6TPS - chains A and E of the 22 polymer chains in the assembly; structure by electron microscopy, 3.54 A resolution.

== Chain A ==
Molecule: DNA-directed RNA polymerase I subunit RPA190
From: Saccharomyces cerevisiae
Notes: EC 2.7.7.6
UniProtKB: P10964 (RPA1_YEAST); residue numbers follow UniProt; this construct covers 1-1664
Amino-acid sequence (1664 residues; each row starts with the number of its first residue):
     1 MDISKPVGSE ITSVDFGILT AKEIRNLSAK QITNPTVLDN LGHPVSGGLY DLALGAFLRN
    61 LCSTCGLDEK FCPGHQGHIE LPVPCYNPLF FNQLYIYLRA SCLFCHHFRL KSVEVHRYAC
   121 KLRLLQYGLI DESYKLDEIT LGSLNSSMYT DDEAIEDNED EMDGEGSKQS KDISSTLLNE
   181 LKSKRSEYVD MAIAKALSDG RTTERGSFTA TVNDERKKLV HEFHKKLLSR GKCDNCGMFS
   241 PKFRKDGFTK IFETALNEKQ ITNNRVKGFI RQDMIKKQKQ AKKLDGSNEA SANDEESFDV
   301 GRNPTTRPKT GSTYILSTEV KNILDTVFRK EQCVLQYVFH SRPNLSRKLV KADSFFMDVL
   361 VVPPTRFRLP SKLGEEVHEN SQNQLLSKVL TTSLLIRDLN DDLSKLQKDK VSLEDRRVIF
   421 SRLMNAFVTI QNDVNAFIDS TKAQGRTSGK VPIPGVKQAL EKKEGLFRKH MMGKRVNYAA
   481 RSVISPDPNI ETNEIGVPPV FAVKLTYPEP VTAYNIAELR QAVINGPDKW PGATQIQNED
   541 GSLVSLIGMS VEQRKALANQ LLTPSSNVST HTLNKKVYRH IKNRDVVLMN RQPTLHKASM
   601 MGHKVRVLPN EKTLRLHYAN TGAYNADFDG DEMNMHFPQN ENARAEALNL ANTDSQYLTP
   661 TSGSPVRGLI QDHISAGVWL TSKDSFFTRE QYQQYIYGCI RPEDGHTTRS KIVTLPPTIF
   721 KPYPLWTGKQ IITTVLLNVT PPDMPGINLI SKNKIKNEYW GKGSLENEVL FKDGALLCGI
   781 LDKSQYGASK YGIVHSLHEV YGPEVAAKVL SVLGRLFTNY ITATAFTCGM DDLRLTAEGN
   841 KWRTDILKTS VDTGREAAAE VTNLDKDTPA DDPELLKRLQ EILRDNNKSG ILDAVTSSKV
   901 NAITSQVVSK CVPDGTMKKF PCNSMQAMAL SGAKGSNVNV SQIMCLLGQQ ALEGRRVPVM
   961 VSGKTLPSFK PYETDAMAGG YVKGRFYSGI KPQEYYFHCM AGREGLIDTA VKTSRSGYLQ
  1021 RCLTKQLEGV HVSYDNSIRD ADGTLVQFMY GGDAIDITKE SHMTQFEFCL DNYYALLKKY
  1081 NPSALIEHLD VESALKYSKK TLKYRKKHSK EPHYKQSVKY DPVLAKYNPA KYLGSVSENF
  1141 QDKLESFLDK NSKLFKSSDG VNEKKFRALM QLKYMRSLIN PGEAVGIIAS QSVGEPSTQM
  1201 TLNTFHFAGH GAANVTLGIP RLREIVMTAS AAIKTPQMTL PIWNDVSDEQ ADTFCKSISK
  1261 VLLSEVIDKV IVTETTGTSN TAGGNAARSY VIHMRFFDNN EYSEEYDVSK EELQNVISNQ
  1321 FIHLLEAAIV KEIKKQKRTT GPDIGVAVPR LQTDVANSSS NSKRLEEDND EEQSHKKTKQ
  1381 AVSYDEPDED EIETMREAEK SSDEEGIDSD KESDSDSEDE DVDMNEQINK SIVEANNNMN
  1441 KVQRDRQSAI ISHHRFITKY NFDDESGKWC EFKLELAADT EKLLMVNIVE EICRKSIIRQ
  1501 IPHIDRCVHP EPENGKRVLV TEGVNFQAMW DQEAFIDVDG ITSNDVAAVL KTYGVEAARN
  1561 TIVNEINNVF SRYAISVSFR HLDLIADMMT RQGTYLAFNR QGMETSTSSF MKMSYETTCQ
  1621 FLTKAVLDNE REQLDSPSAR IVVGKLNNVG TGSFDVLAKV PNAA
Not modelled in the structure: 142-173, 274-311, 1206-1212, 1277-1285, 1339-1439, 1663-1664
Swiss-Prot annotation at these positions:
  - region: P992 to E1004 (Bridging helix)
  - binding site (Zn(2+)): C62, C65, C72, H75, C102, C105, C233, C236
  - binding site (Mg(2+)): D627, D629, D631
  - modified residue (Phosphoserine): S889, S1636
Bound ions: Zn2+: C62, C65, C72; Mg2+: D627, D629, D631
Reported in the primary citation:
  - conformationally variable residues (side-chain flip): K462, D629
  - Mg2+ coordination: D627, D629, D631

== Chain E ==
Molecule: DNA-directed RNA polymerases I, II, and III subunit RPABC1
From: Saccharomyces cerevisiae
UniProtKB: P20434 (RPAB1_YEAST); residues 1-215 here = UniProt positions 1-215
Amino-acid sequence (215 residues; numbered 1 to 215; the number before each row is that of its first residue):
     1 MDQENERNIS RLWRAFRTVK EMVKDRGYFI TQEEVELPLE DFKAKYCDSM GRPQRKMMSF
    61 QANPTEESIS KFPDMGSLWV EFCDEPSVGV KTMKTFVIHI QEKNFQTGIF VYQNNITPSA
   121 MKLVPSIPPA TIETFNEAAL VVNITHHELV PKHIRLSSDE KRELLKRYRL KESQLPRIQR
   181 ADPVALYLGL KRGEVVKIIR KSETSGRYAS YRICM
Not modelled in the structure: 1-3

== Chain A / chain E interface ==
Pairs across the interface (77):
  D131(A) - R192(E)
  Y134(A) - R192(E)
  R201(A) - E172(E)
  S207(A) - K171(E)  hydrogen bond
  T209(A) - S173(E)
  T209(A) - Q174(E)
  T211(A) - S173(E)
  T211(A) - R177(E)
  V212(A) - S173(E)
  D214(A) - R177(E)  salt bridge
  E215(A) - R177(E)  salt bridge
  R1039(A) - Y168(E)  hydrogen bond (side chain-backbone)
  R1039(A) - L170(E)
  R1039(A) - Q174(E)
  G1043(A) - Q174(E)
  T1044(A) - Q174(E)
  L1045(A) - L170(E)  hydrophobic
  L1045(A) - Q174(E)  hydrogen bond (backbone-backbone)
  Q1047(A) - Y208(E)
  F1048(A) - Y168(E)
  F1048(A) - L175(E)  hydrophobic
  F1048(A) - Y208(E)
  F1048(A) - Y211(E)
  M1049(A) - Y208(E)
  G1051(A) - T204(E)  hydrogen bond (backbone-side chain)
  G1052(A) - S205(E)  hydrogen bond (backbone-side chain)
  G1052(A) - Y208(E)
  H1113(A) - T145(E)
  H1113(A) - H147(E)  hydrogen bond (side chain-backbone)
  H1113(A) - E148(E)
  H1113(A) - V150(E)
  H1113(A) - K152(E)
  Y1114(A) - T145(E)
  Y1114(A) - H146(E)
  Q1116(A) - K152(E)
  V1118(A) - K152(E)
  Y1120(A) - R207(E)  hydrogen bond (backbone-side chain)
  D1121(A) - K197(E)  salt bridge
  P1122(A) - R207(E)
  A1125(A) - R167(E)  hydrogen bond (backbone-side chain)
  K1126(A) - R167(E)
  S1137(A) - S205(E)
  E1138(A) - G206(E)
  E1138(A) - R207(E)  salt bridge
  N1139(A) - E203(E)  hydrogen bond (side chain-backbone)
  N1139(A) - T204(E)
  N1139(A) - S205(E)  hydrogen bond (side chain-backbone)
  N1139(A) - G206(E)  hydrogen bond (side chain-backbone)
  W1530(A) - R14(E)
  E1533(A) - R14(E)  salt bridge
  V1538(A) - V142(E)  hydrophobic
  D1539(A) - H146(E)
  D1539(A) - H147(E)
  D1539(A) - E148(E)
  I1541(A) - H147(E)  hydrogen bond (backbone-side chain)
  K1551(A) - P183(E)
  T1552(A) - P183(E)
  Y1553(A) - I144(E)  hydrophobic
  Y1553(A) - H147(E)
  Y1553(A) - V150(E)
  G1554(A) - D182(E)
  G1554(A) - P183(E)
  V1555(A) - I178(E)  hydrophobic
  V1555(A) - D182(E)
  E1556(A) - P151(E)
  E1556(A) - I198(E)
  E1556(A) - R200(E)  salt bridge
  E1556(A) - R212(E)  salt bridge
  A1557(A) - V150(E)  hydrophobic
  R1580(A) - T204(E)
  T1590(A) - R212(E)  hydrogen bond (backbone-side chain)
  R1591(A) - R177(E)
  Q1592(A) - R177(E)
  Q1592(A) - Q179(E)  hydrogen bond (backbone-side chain)
  G1593(A) - R177(E)
  G1593(A) - Q179(E)
  T1594(A) - Q179(E)
Interface residues without a listed pair, chain A (65 interface residues in all): I130, D1035, S1037, D1042, V1046, D1053, R1105, K1115, Y1127, Q1527, D1531, G1540, L1550, R1559, N1560, F1579, D1587
Interface residues without a listed pair, chain E (53 interface residues in all): R11, E21, Q32, A138, A139, V141, N143, L149, H153, I154, R169, P176, V184, G193, S202, A209, S210, M215

== In short ==
Chain A and chain E form an interface of 65 and 53 residues respectively, with 14 hydrogen bonds and 7 salt
bridges. Polar contacts include D214(A)-R177(E), E215(A)-R177(E) and D1121(A)-K197(E). UniProt lists 8
Zn2+-binding residues and 3 Mg2+-binding residues on chain A. From the paper: Mg2+ coordination by D627(A),
D629(A) and D631(A); conformational variability at K462(A) and D629(A).
Chain A is DNA-directed RNA polymerase I subunit RPA190 and chain E is DNA-directed RNA polymerases I, II, and
III subunit RPABC1, both from Saccharomyces cerevisiae; the structure, early intermediate RNA Polymerase I
Pre-initiation complex - eiPIC, was determined by electron microscopy.
